Entry 7SCK (electron microscopy, 2.80 A resolution); this record covers chains A and B.

[Chain A]
Protein: Exostosin-1
Source organism: Homo sapiens
Notes: EC 2.4.1.224, 2.4.1.225
Reference sequence: Q16394 (EXT1_HUMAN); numbering as in UniProt (aligned over 28-746)
Chain sequence (720 residues; row label = number of the first residue in the row):
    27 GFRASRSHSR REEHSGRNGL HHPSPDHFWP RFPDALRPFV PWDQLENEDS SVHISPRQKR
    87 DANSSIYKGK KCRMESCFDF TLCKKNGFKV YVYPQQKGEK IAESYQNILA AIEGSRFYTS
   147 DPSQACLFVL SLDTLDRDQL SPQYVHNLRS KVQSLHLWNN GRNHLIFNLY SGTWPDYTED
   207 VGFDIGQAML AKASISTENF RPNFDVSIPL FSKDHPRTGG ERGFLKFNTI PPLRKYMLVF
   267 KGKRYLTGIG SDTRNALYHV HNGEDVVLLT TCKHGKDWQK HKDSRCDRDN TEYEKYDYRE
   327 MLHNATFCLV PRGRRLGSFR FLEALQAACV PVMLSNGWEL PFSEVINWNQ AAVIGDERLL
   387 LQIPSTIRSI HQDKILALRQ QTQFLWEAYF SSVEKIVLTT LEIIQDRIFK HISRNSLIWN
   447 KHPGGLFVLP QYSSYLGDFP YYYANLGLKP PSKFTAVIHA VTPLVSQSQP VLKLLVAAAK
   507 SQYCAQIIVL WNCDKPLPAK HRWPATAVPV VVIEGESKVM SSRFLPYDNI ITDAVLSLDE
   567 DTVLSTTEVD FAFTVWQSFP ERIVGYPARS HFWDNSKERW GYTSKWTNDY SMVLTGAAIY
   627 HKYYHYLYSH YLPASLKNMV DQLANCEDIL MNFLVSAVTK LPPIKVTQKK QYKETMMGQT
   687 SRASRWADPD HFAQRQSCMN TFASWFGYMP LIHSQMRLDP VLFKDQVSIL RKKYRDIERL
Not modelled in the structure: 27-89, 681-694, 746
Differences from the reference sequence: expression tag (27)
Cystine bridges: C98-C103, C109-C152, C298-C312, C334-C355, C652-C704
Glycans and other covalent adducts: N-acetylglucosamine (NAG) linked to N330
Ligand contacts: UDP (uridine-5'-diphosphate): K267, G268, K269, Y271, R280, Y319, Y324, G339, S344, F345, R346, E349
From the paper describing this entry:
  - conformationally variable residues (order/disorder transition): V727 to R745
  - binding site for 2-acetamido-2-deoxy-alpha-D-glucopyranose: Q732, S734
  - mutagenesis - K269A: decreased catalytic activity (co-polymerase activity)
  - mutagenesis - D565A, D567A, R595A, W612A: decreased catalytic activity
  - disease-associated variants - D164H, R280G, R280S, R340C, R340H, R340L: abolished catalytic activity (citing earlier work)
  - catalytic residues: Y271, R280, R341 (from molecular simulation)
  - mutagenesis - K269A: unchanged catalytic activity

[Chain B]
Protein: Exostosin-2
Source organism: Homo sapiens
Notes: EC 2.4.1.224, 2.4.1.225
Reference sequence: Q93063 (EXT2_HUMAN); residues 46-718 here = UniProt positions 46-718
Chain sequence (674 residues; row label = number of the first residue in the row):
    45 GWPHSIESSN DWNVEKRSIR DVPVVRLPAD SPIPERGDLS CRMHTCFDVY RCGFNPKNKI
   105 KVYIYALKKY VDDFGVSVSN TISREYNELL MAISDSDYYT DDINRACLFV PSIDVLNQNT
   165 LRIKETAQAM AQLSRWDRGT NHLLFNMLPG GPPDYNTALD VPRDRALLAG GGFSTWTYRQ
   225 GYDVSIPVYS PLSAEVDLPE KGPGPRQYFL LSSQVGLHPE YREDLEALQV KHGESVLVLD
   285 KCTNLSEGVL SVRKRCHKHQ VFDYPQVLQE ATFCVVLRGA RLGQAVLSDV LQAGCVPVVI
   345 ADSYILPFSE VLDWKRASVV VPEEKMSDVY SILQSIPQRQ IEEMQRQARW FWEAYFQSIK
   405 AIALATLQII NDRIYPYAAI SYEEWNDPPA VKWGSVSNPL FLPLIPPQSQ GFTAIVLTYD
   465 RVESLFRVIT EVSKVPSLSK LLVVWNNQNK NPPEDSLWPK IRVPLKVVRT AENKLSNRFF
   525 PYDEIETEAV LAIDDDIIML TSDELQFGYE VWREFPDRLV GYPGRLHLWD HEMNKWKYES
   585 EWTNEVSMVL TGAAFYHKYF NYLYTYKMPG DIKNWVDAHM NCEDIAMNFL VANVTGKAVI
   645 KVTPRKKFKC PECTAIDGLS LDQTHMVERS ECINKFASVF GTMPLKVVEH RADPVLYKDD
   705 FPEKLKSFPN IGSL
Not modelled in the structure: 45-81, 111-125, 286-296, 656-667, 718
Differences from the reference sequence: expression tag (45)
Cystine bridges: C85-C90, C96-C151, C318-C339, C626-C676
Glycans and other covalent adducts: glycan linked to N637
Bound ions: Mn2+: D540 (together with UDP)
Ligand contacts: UDP: L461, T462, Y463, R465, N490, N517, L519, D538, D539, D540, M624, K653, H669
Swiss-Prot annotation at these positions:
  - binding site (UDP): L461, R465, N490, N517, D538, D539
  - binding site (UDP-N-acetyl-alpha-D-glucosamine): R465, N490, N517, R522, D538, D539, D540, E627, D628, R673
  - binding site (Mn(2+)): D540
  - binding site (a protein): Y582, S584, K651, K653
  - glycosylation (N-linked (GlcNAc...) asparagine): N288, N637
From the paper describing this entry:
  - conformationally variable residues (order/disorder transition): L700 to S717
  - binding site for beta-D-glucopyranuronic acid: R569, K651, K653, R673
  - binding site for 2-acetamido-2-deoxy-alpha-D-glucopyranose: W586
  - catalytic residues: R465, R522, D538, N625, E627, D628, R673 (from molecular simulation)
  - mutagenesis - E585A: decreased catalytic activity (co-polymerase activity)
  - mutagenesis - R325A, E585A: unchanged catalytic activity
  - mutagenesis - Y308A: decreased catalytic activity
  - mutagenesis - Q328A: increased catalytic activity
  - mutagenesis - D538A, R569A: decreased catalytic activity (GlcNAc transferase activity)
  - disease-associated variants - D227N: decreased stability (proposed by the authors, not directly observed)
  - mutagenesis - D538A, R569A: decreased catalytic activity on 5-mer

[How chain A and chain B interact]
Contacting residue pairs - 145 pairs, chain A then chain B:
  Y93(A) - W220(B)
  K97(A) - L83(B)
  K97(A) - W220(B)  hydrogen bond (backbone-side chain)
  R99(A) - T219(B)  hydrogen bond (side chain-backbone)
  R99(A) - W220(B)
  E101(A) - T219(B)
  E101(A) - W220(B)
  E101(A) - D346(B)
  E101(A) - S347(B)  hydrogen bond
  T223(A) - R86(B)
  T223(A) - H88(B)
  E224(A) - H88(B)  salt bridge
  N229(A) - T219(B)
  L251(A) - L448(B)  hydrophobic
  K252(A) - L448(B)
  K252(A) - P450(B)
  K252(A) - P451(B)
  F253(A) - P451(B)  hydrophobic
  F253(A) - Q454(B)
  N254(A) - E532(B)
  N254(A) - H601(B)  hydrogen bond (backbone-side chain)
  T255(A) - E530(B)
  I256(A) - K602(B)  hydrogen bond (backbone-side chain)
  I256(A) - Y603(B)
  I256(A) - Y606(B)  hydrophobic
  N362(A) - H88(B)
  G363(A) - H88(B)
  N375(A) - P420(B)
  N375(A) - A423(B)
  V379(A) - Y421(B)  hydrophobic
  I380(A) - P420(B)
  D382(A) - V93(B)
  R384(A) - M87(B)
  R384(A) - H88(B)
  R384(A) - F91(B)  hydrogen bond (side chain-backbone)
  R384(A) - V93(B)
  R384(A) - Y94(B)
  L385(A) - V93(B)
  L385(A) - G97(B)
  S391(A) - F98(B)
  T392(A) - F98(B)
  T392(A) - Y421(B)
  S395(A) - F98(B)
  I396(A) - Y421(B)  hydrophobic
  H397(A) - Y606(B)
  Q398(A) - Y606(B)
  D399(A) - Y603(B)
  K400(A) - Y421(B)  hydrogen bond (side chain-backbone)
  K400(A) - A422(B)
  L402(A) - L444(B)  hydrophobic
  L402(A) - Y603(B)  hydrophobic
  Q406(A) - P443(B)  hydrogen bond (side chain-backbone)
  Q406(A) - L444(B)
  Q406(A) - F445(B)  hydrogen bond (side chain-backbone)
  Q406(A) - L446(B)  hydrogen bond (side chain-backbone)
  Q407(A) - F445(B)
  Q409(A) - L446(B)
  K436(A) - V364(B)
  H437(A) - V363(B)
  H437(A) - V364(B)
  H437(A) - I376(B)
  S439(A) - K359(B)
  N441(A) - D357(B)
  N441(A) - K359(B)
  N441(A) - R360(B)
  S442(A) - D357(B)  hydrogen bond
  S442(A) - Y426(B)
  L443(A) - D357(B)
  L443(A) - Y426(B)
  K447(A) - E427(B)  salt bridge
  S460(A) - Q384(B)
  Y461(A) - R383(B)
  Y461(A) - Q384(B)
  Y461(A) - E387(B)  hydrogen bond
  L462(A) - R360(B)
  D464(A) - R383(B)  salt bridge
  A470(A) - S439(B)
  A470(A) - V440(B)
  N471(A) - S439(B)
  L472(A) - R360(B)
  L472(A) - E387(B)
  L472(A) - G438(B)
  L474(A) - E387(B)
  F577(A) - E693(B)
  V581(A) - H694(B)
  S584(A) - V692(B)
  S584(A) - H694(B)  hydrogen bond
  F585(A) - F559(B)  hydrophobic
  F585(A) - R562(B)
  W612(A) - L700(B)  hydrophobic
  W612(A) - F705(B)
  T613(A) - V699(B)
  T613(A) - L700(B)
  N614(A) - V699(B)
  N614(A) - L709(B)  hydrogen bond (side chain-backbone)
  N614(A) - K710(B)
  N614(A) - S711(B)  hydrogen bond (side chain-backbone)
  Y616(A) - V699(B)  hydrophobic
  K666(A) - P447(B)
  L667(A) - P447(B)  hydrophobic
  Q674(A) - Y701(B)  hydrogen bond (side chain-backbone)
  Q674(A) - K702(B)  hydrogen bond (side chain-backbone)
  Q674(A) - D703(B)  hydrogen bond
  K676(A) - L700(B)
  K676(A) - D703(B)  salt bridge
  I718(A) - I449(B)  hydrophobic
  S720(A) - E558(B)  hydrogen bond
  Q721(A) - E554(B)  hydrogen bond
  Q721(A) - E558(B)  hydrogen bond (backbone-side chain)
  Q721(A) - V699(B)
  Q721(A) - S711(B)
  Q721(A) - F712(B)
  M722(A) - V555(B)  hydrophobic
  M722(A) - E558(B)
  M722(A) - F559(B)  hydrophobic
  M722(A) - A696(B)  hydrophobic
  M722(A) - D697(B)
  M722(A) - V699(B)
  R723(A) - R695(B)
  R723(A) - A696(B)
  R723(A) - D697(B)  hydrogen bond (backbone-backbone)
  R723(A) - P698(B)
  R723(A) - L700(B)
  R723(A) - Y701(B)
  L724(A) - H694(B)
  D725(A) - E693(B)
  D725(A) - R695(B)  hydrogen bond (backbone-backbone)
  D725(A) - D697(B)
  P726(A) - E693(B)
  P726(A) - R695(B)
  V727(A) - T587(B)
  V727(A) - E693(B)
  L728(A) - T587(B)
  L728(A) - N588(B)
  L728(A) - R695(B)
  F729(A) - R695(B)  hydrogen bond (backbone-side chain)
  K730(A) - K702(B)  hydrogen bond (backbone-side chain)
  D731(A) - W586(B)
  V733(A) - W586(B)  hydrophobic
  R737(A) - E585(B)  salt bridge
  R737(A) - W586(B)
  R737(A) - N588(B)  hydrogen bond (backbone-side chain)
  K739(A) - N588(B)
  K739(A) - E693(B)  salt bridge
  Y740(A) - E693(B)
Other interface residues (no listed pair), chain A (95 interface residues in all): S102, F106, S222, P228, P257, E365, Q376, A403, F410, H448, G473, T580, R588, D615, T665, I670, Q732, K738
Other interface residues (no listed pair), chain B (89 interface residues in all): T89, C96, Q224, V365, E368, P381, D416, D431, V435, T531, E589, V590, I644, P648, K650, S717

[Summary]
The interface between chain A and chain B involves 95 residues on one side and 89 on the other; the contacts
include 26 hydrogen bonds and 6 salt bridges. Polar pairs include E224(A)-H88(B), K447(A)-E427(B) and
D464(A)-R383(B). The paper reports catalytic residues Y271(A), R280(A) and R465(B) among others; D164H, R280G
and R280S of chain A, among others, abolish catalytic activity; 18 substitutions were tested in all.
Here chain A is Exostosin-1 and chain B is Exostosin-2, both from Homo sapiens. Entry 7SCK (Cryo-EM structure
of the human Exostosin-1 and Exostosin-2 heterodimer in complex with a 7-sugar oligosaccharide acceptor ...)
was determined by electron microscopy together with 7SCH, 7SCJ, 7UQX and 7UQY from the same study.
